5U3J - chains H and L of the 3 polymer chains in the assembly; structure by X-ray diffraction, 2.74 A resolution.

Chain H:
Protein: DH511.1 Heavy Chain
From: Homo sapiens
Notes: fragment: Fragment of antigen binding
Chain sequence (235 residues; numbered 1 to 215 plus 20 insertion-coded residues; the number before each row is that of its first residue; a row labelled like 52A-52C holds insertion residues (52A, then the next letters in order)):
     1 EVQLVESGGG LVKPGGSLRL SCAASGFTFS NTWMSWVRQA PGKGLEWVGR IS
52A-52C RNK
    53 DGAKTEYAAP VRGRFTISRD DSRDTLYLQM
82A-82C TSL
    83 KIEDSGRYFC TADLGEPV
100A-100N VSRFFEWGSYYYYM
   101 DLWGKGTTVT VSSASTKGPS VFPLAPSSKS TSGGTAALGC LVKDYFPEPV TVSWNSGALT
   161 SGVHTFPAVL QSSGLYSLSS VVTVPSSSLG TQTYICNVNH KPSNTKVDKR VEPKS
Disulfides: Cys-140/Cys-196

Chain L:
Protein: DH511.1 Light Chain
From: Homo sapiens
Notes: fragment: Fragment of antigen binding
Chain sequence (215 residues; row label = number of the first residue in the row; a row labelled like 95A-95B holds insertion residues (95A, then the next letters in order)):
     1 DIQMTQSPSP LSASVGDTVT ITCRASQKIS DYLNWYQQKP GRAPKILIYA ASKLGSGVPS
    61 RFSGSGYGRD FTLTITGLQP EDFATYYCQE AYSST
95A-95B PT
    96 LTFGQGTRLD LKRTVAAPSV FIFPPSDEQL KSGTASVVCL LNNFYPREAK VQWKVDNALQ
   156 SGNSQESVTE QDSKDSTYSL SSTLTLSKAD YEKHKVYACE VTHQGLSSPV TKSFNRGE
Disulfides: Cys-23/Cys-88, Cys-134/Cys-194

How chain H and chain L interact:
Residue-residue contacts (74; chain H residue first):
  Val-37(H) with Phe-98(L), hydrophobic
  Gln-39(H) with Gln-38(L), hydrogen bond; Tyr-87(L)
  Gly-44(H) with Tyr-87(L)
  Leu-45(H) with Tyr-87(L), hydrophobic; Phe-98(L)
  Glu-46(H) with Phe-98(L)
  Trp-47(H) with Pro-95A(L); Thr-95B(L); Leu-96(L); Phe-98(L)
  Arg-50(H) with Pro-95A(L)
  Glu-58(H) with Pro-95A(L)
  Phe-91(H) with Pro-44(L)
  Val-100(H) with Tyr-32(L)
  Glu-100F(H) with Tyr-32(L), hydrogen bond
  Ser-100I(H) with Tyr-32(L), hydrogen bond
  Tyr-100J(H) with Tyr-32(L)
  Tyr-100K(H) with Asp-31(L), hydrogen bond; Tyr-32(L), hydrophobic; Ala-50(L), hydrophobic
  Tyr-100L(H) with Asn-34(L), hydrogen bond (backbone-side chain); Ala-91(L)
  Tyr-100M(H) with Asn-34(L); Tyr-36(L); Ile-46(L), hydrophobic; Tyr-49(L), hydrophobic
  Met-100N(H) with Tyr-36(L), hydrogen bond (backbone-side chain); Ile-46(L); Gln-89(L); Leu-96(L), hydrophobic
  Asp-101(H) with Ile-46(L)
  Trp-103(H) with Ala-43(L), hydrophobic; Pro-44(L)
  Gly-104(H) with Ala-43(L)
  Phe-122(H) with Ser-121(L); Gln-124(L)
  Pro-123(H) with Ser-121(L); Glu-123(L)
  Leu-124(H) with Phe-118(L); Val-133(L), hydrophobic
  Ala-125(H) with Phe-118(L)
  Lys-129(H) with Ile-117(L), hydrogen bond (backbone-backbone); Lys-207(L); Ser-208(L), hydrogen bond (side chain-backbone); Phe-209(L)
  Ser-130(H) with Phe-116(L); Phe-118(L)
  Ser-132(H) with Phe-116(L)
  Ala-137(H) with Phe-116(L), hydrophobic; Phe-118(L)
  Leu-138(H) with Phe-118(L), hydrophobic
  Leu-141(H) with Ser-131(L)
  Lys-143(H) with Gln-124(L); Ser-131(L)
  His-164(H) with Asn-137(L); Ser-174(L), hydrogen bond
  Phe-166(H) with Leu-135(L), hydrophobic; Ser-162(L); Thr-164(L); Ser-174(L); Leu-175(L); Ser-176(L)
  Pro-167(H) with Ser-162(L), hydrogen bond (backbone-side chain); Val-163(L)
  Val-169(H) with Gln-160(L); Ser-162(L)
  Leu-170(H) with Gln-160(L), hydrogen bond (backbone-side chain)
  Gln-171(H) with Gln-160(L)
  Val-181(H) with Leu-135(L), hydrophobic
  Thr-183(H) with Asn-137(L)
  Lys-209(H) with Glu-123(L), salt bridge
  Lys-214(H) with Pro-120(L), hydrogen bond (side chain-backbone)
  Ser-215(H) with Glu-213(L)
Also at the interface, not in a pair above, chain H (52 interface residues in all): Lys-43, Tyr-59, Glu-98, Arg-100C, Val-121, Pro-126, Thr-131, Thr-135, Thr-165, Ser-179
Also at the interface, not in a pair above, chain L (48 interface residues in all): Ser-30, Tyr-67, Pro-119, Asp-122, Thr-129, Asn-138, Glu-161, Thr-178, Thr-180

In short:
52 residues of chain H and 48 residues of chain L are in contact, with 12 hydrogen bonds and 1 salt bridge.
Polar contacts include Lys-209(H)/Glu-123(L), Gln-39(H)/Gln-38(L) and Tyr-100K(H)/Asp-31(L).
Here chain H is DH511.1 Heavy Chain and chain L is DH511.1 Light Chain, both from Homo sapiens. Entry 5U3J
(Crystal Structure of DH511.1 Fab in Complex with HIV-1 gp41 MPER Peptide) was determined by X-ray diffraction
together with 5U3K, 5U3L, 5U3M, 5U3N, 5U3O and 5U3P from the same study.
